7MW3 - chains G and A of the 9 polymer chains in the assembly; structure by electron microscopy, 3.15 A resolution.

== Chain G ==
Molecule: Fab of antibody clone 6, light chain
Organism: Homo sapiens
Notes: antibody fragment or engineered binder
Chain sequence (238 residues; row label = number of the first residue in the row):
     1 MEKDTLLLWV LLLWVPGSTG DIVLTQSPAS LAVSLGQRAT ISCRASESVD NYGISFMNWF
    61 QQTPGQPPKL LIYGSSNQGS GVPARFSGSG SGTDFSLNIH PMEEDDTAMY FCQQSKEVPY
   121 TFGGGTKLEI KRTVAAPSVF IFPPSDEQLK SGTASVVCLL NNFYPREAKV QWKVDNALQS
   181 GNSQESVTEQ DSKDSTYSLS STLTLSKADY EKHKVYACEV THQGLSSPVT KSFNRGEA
Unresolved in the structure: 1-21, 237-238
Cystine bridges: Cys43-Cys112, Cys158-Cys218

== Chain A ==
Molecule: Spike glycoprotein
Organism: Severe acute respiratory syndrome coronavirus 2
Reference sequence: P0DTC2 (SPIKE_SARS2); residue numbers follow UniProt; this construct covers 1-1208
Chain sequence (1288 residues; row label = number of the first residue in the row):
     1 MFVFLVLLPL VSSQCVNLTT RTQLPPAYTN SFTRGVYYPD KVFRSSVLHS TQDLFLPFFS
    61 NVTWFHAIHV SGTNGTKRFD NPVLPFNDGV YFASTEKSNI IRGWIFGTTL DSKTQSLLIV
   121 NNATNVVIKV CEFQFCNDPF LGVYYHKNNK SWMESEFRVY SSANNCTFEY VSQPFLMDLE
   181 GKQGNFKNLR EFVFKNIDGY FKIYSKHTPI NLVRDLPQGF SALEPLVDLP IGINITRFQT
   241 LLALHRSYLT PGDSSSGWTA GAAAYYVGYL QPRTFLLKYN ENGTITDAVD CALDPLSETK
   301 CTLKSFTVEK GIYQTSNFRV QPTESIVRFP NITNLCPFGE VFNATRFASV YAWNRKRISN
   361 CVADYSVLYN SASFSTFKCY GVSPTKLNDL CFTNVYADSF VIRGDEVRQI APGQTGKIAD
   421 YNYKLPDDFT GCVIAWNSNN LDSKVGGNYN YLYRLFRKSN LKPFERDIST EIYQAGSTPC
   481 NGVEGFNCYF PLQSYGFQPT NGVGYQPYRV VVLSFELLHA PATVCGPKKS TNLVKNKCVN
   541 FNFNGLTGTG VLTESNKKFL PFQQFGRDIA DTTDAVRDPQ TLEILDITPC SFGGVSVITP
   601 GTNTSNQVAV LYQDVNCTEV PVAIHADQLT PTWRVYSTGS NVFQTRAGCL IGAEHVNNSY
   661 ECDIPIGAGI CASYQTQTNS PGSASSVASQ SIIAYTMSLG AENSVAYSNN SIAIPTNFTI
   721 SVTTEILPVS MTKTSVDCTM YICGDSTECS NLLLQYGSFC TQLNRALTGI AVEQDKNTQE
   781 VFAQVKQIYK TPPIKDFGGF NFSQILPDPS KPSKRSFIED LLFNKVTLAD AGFIKQYGDC
   841 LGDIAARDLI CAQKFNGLTV LPPLLTDEMI AQYTSALLAG TITSGWTFGA GAALQIPFAM
   901 QMAYRFNGIG VTQNVLYENQ KLIANQFNSA IGKIQDSLSS TASALGKLQD VVNQNAQALN
   961 TLVKQLSSNF GAISSVLNDI LSRLDPPEAE VQIDRLITGR LQSLQTYVTQ QLIRAAEIRA
  1021 SANLAATKMS ECVLGQSKRV DFCGKGYHLM SFPQSAPHGV VFLHVTYVPA QEKNFTTAPA
  1081 ICHDGKAHFP REGVFVSNGT HWFVTQRNFY EPQIITTDNT FVSGNCDVVI GIVNNTVYDP
  1141 LQPELDSFKE ELDKYFKNHT SPDVDLGDIS GINASVVNIQ KEIDRLNEVA KNLNESLIDL
  1201 QELGKYEQGS GYIPEAPRDG QAYVRKDGEW VLLSTFLGRS LEVLFQGPGH HHHHHHHSAW
  1261 SHPQFEKGGG SGGGGSGGSA WSHPQFEK
Unresolved in the structure: 1-26, 68-78, 96-97, 142-156, 177-186, 246-262, 621-640, 676-689, 828-853, 1146-1288
Construct notes: conflict Gly682 (Arg in P0DTC2), Ser683 (Arg in P0DTC2), Ser685 (Arg in P0DTC2), Pro986 (Lys in P0DTC2), Pro987 (Val in P0DTC2); expression tag (1209-1288)
Cystine bridges: Cys131-Cys166, Cys291-Cys301, Cys336-Cys361, Cys379-Cys432, Cys391-Cys525, Cys480-Cys488, Cys538-Cys590, Cys617-Cys649, Cys662-Cys671, Cys738-Cys760, Cys743-Cys749, Cys1032-Cys1043, Cys1082-Cys1126
Glycans and other covalent adducts: N-acetylglucosamine (NAG) linked to Asn61, Asn122, Asn165, Asn234, Asn282, Asn331, Asn343, Asn603, Asn616, Asn657, Asn709, Asn717, Asn801, Asn1074, Asn1098, Asn1134
Curated features (UniProtKB/Swiss-Prot):
  - region: Asn280 to Cys301 (Putative superantigen), Arg403 to Asp405 (Integrin-binding motif), Asn448 to Phe456 (Immunodominant HLA epitope recognized by the CD8+), Pro681, Ala684 (Putative superantigen), Ser816 to Tyr837 (Fusion peptide 1), Lys835 to Phe855 (Fusion peptide 2), Asp1163 to Glu1202 (Heptad repeat 2)
  - site: Arg815, Ser816 (Cleavage)
  - glycosylation: Asn17 (N-linked (GlcNAc...) (complex) asparagine), Asn61 (N-linked (GlcNAc...) (hybrid) asparagine), Asn74 (N-linked (GlcNAc...) (complex) asparagine), Asn122 (N-linked (GlcNAc...) (hybrid) asparagine), Asn149 (N-linked (GlcNAc...) (complex) asparagine), Asn165 (N-linked (GlcNAc...) (complex) asparagine), Asn234 (N-linked (GlcNAc...) (high mannose) asparagine), Asn282 (N-linked (GlcNAc...) (complex) asparagine), Thr323 (O-linked (GalNAc) threonine), Ser325 (O-linked (HexNAc...) serine), Asn331 (N-linked (GlcNAc...) (complex) asparagine), Asn343 (N-linked (GlcNAc...) (complex) asparagine), Asn603 (N-linked (GlcNAc...) (hybrid) asparagine), Asn616 (N-linked (GlcNAc...) (complex) asparagine), Asn657 (N-linked (GlcNAc...) (complex) asparagine), Thr676 (O-linked (GlcNAc...) threonine), Thr678 (O-linked (GlcNAc...) threonine), Asn709 (N-linked (GlcNAc...) (high mannose) asparagine), Asn717 (N-linked (GlcNAc...) (hybrid) asparagine), Asn801 (N-linked (GlcNAc...) (hybrid) asparagine) and 6 more in UniProt
  - natural variant: Leu5 (L5F: In strain: Iota/B.1.526), Ser13 (S13I: In strain: Epsilon/B.1.427/B.1.429), Leu18 (L18F: In strain: Beta/B.1.351, Gamma/P.1 and 1 more), Thr19 (T19I: In strain: Omicron/BQ.1.1, Omicron/XBB.1.5 and 1 more; T19R: In strain: Delta/B.1.617.2, Omicron/BA.2 and 4 more), Thr20 (T20N: In strain: Gamma/P.1), Leu24 to Ala27 (sequence variant, change not given here; In strain: Omicron/BA.2, Omicron/BA.2.12.1 and 6 more), Pro26 (P26S: In strain: Gamma/P.1), Gln52 (Q52H: In strain: Omicron/EG.5.1), Ala67 (A67V: In strain: Eta/B.1.525, Omicron/BA.1), His69 to Val70 (deletion: In strain: Alpha/B.1.1.7, Eta/B.1.525 and 5 more), Gly75 (G75V: In strain: Lambda/C.37), Thr76 (T76I: In strain: Lambda/C.37), 82 further natural variant entries in UniProt
  - mutagenesis: His69 to Val70 (Increased incorporation of cleaved spike into virions), Asn121 (N121Q: Partial loss of biliverdin affinity), Arg190 (R190K: Partial loss of biliverdin affinity), Asn234 (N234Q: Increased resistance to neutralizing antibodies), Asn331 (N331Q: Reduced viral infectivity), Asn343 (N343Q: Reduced viral infectivity), Leu452 (L452R: Increased resistance to neutralizing antibodies. Decreases HLA binding to NF9 epitope. Increased binding affinity to human ACE2), Tyr453 (Y453F: Decreased HLA binding to NF9 epitope. Increased binding affinity to human ACE2), Ala475 (A475V: Increased resistance to neutralizing antibodies), Val483 (V483A: Increased resistance to neutralizing antibodies), Glu484 (E484D: Increased replication in human TMEM106B overexpressing cells), Phe490 (F490L: Increased resistance to neutralizing antibodies and human covalescent sera neutralization), 12 further mutagenesis entries in UniProt

== Interface between chain G and chain A ==
Contacting residue pairs (12):
  Arg38(G) with Thr500(A)
  Asp50(G) with Ala372(A)
  Asn51(G) with Asn370(A)
  Tyr52(G) with Asn370(A), hydrogen bond (backbone-backbone)
  Gly53(G) with Asn370(A), hydrogen bond (backbone-backbone); Ala372(A)
  Ile54(G) with Ala372(A)
  Gly90(G) with Asn440(A)
  Ser91(G) with Ser373(A); Asn440(A)
  Asp94(G) with Asn440(A), hydrogen bond (backbone-side chain); Leu441(A)
Also at the interface, not in a pair above, chain G (12 interface residues in all): Ser55, Gly92, Phe95
Also at the interface, not in a pair above, chain A (9 interface residues in all): Tyr369, Ser371, Asn437

== Summary ==
12 residues of chain G and 9 residues of chain A are in contact; the contacts include 3 hydrogen bonds. Among
the polar pairs are Asp94(G)-Asn440(A), Tyr52(G)-Asn370(A) and Gly53(G)-Asn370(A). N-acetylglucosamine is
covalently linked to Asn61(A), Asn122(A), Asn165(A), Asn234(A), Asn282(A) and Asn331(A) and 10 more.
Here chain G is Fab of antibody clone 6, light chain (Homo sapiens) and chain A is Spike glycoprotein (Severe
acute respiratory syndrome coronavirus 2). Entry 7MW3 (Structure of the SARS-CoV-2 Spike trimer with two RBDs
down in complex with the Fab fragment ...) was determined by electron microscopy (same publication as 7MW2,
7MW4, 7MW5 and 7MW6).
